4ARS - chain A; structure by X-ray diffraction, 1.90 A resolution.

[Chain A]
Name: Histidine acid phosphatase
Organism: Hafnia alvei
Notes: EC 3.1.3.26
UniProt: G9Y2J2 (G9Y2J2_HAFAL); residues 1-413 here correspond to UniProt positions 34-446 (UniProt number = residue number + 33)
Amino-acid sequence (413 residues; numbered 1 to 413; the number before each row is that of its first residue):
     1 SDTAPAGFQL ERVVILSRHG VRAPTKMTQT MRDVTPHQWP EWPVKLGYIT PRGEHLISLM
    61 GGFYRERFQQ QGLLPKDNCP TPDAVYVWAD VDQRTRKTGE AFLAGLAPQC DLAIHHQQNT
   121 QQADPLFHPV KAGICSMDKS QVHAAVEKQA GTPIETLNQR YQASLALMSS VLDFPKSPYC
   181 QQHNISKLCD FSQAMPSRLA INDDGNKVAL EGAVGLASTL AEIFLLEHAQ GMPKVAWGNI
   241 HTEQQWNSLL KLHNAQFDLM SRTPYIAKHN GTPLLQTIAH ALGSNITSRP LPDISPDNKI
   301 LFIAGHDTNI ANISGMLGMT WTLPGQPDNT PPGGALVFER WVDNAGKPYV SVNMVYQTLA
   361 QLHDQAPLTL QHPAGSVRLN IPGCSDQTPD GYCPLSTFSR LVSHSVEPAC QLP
Disordered / not traced: 1-2, 185-188
Disulfides: Cys-79/Cys-110, Cys-135/Cys-410, Cys-180/Cys-189, Cys-384/Cys-393
From the paper describing this entry:
  - mutagenesis - T308A: decreased catalytic activity
  - conformationally variable residues (order/disorder transition): Asn-202 to Asp-204
  - specificity-determining residues: His-128 (proposed by the authors, not directly observed)

[In short]
The paper reports that T308A reduces catalytic activity; the specificity determinant His-128.
Chain A is Histidine acid phosphatase (Hafnia alvei); the structure, Hafnia Alvei phytase apo form, was
determined by X-ray diffraction together with 4ARO, 4ARU and 4ARV from the same study.
